Entry 9E1V (electron microscopy, 3.10 A resolution); this record covers chains A and I of the 11 polymer chains in the assembly.

[Chain A]
Molecule: Histone H3.2
Organism: Xenopus laevis
UniProt: P84233 (H32_XENLA); residues 0-135 here correspond to UniProt positions 1-136 (UniProt number = residue number + 1)
Amino-acid sequence (136 residues; numbered 0 to 135; the number before each row is that of its first residue; numbering starts at 0):
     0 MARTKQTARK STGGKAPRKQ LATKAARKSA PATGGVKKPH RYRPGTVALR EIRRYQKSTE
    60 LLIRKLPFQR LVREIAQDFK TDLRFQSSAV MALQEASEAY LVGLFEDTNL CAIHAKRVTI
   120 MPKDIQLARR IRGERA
Not modelled in the structure: 0-36, 134-135
UniProt features mapped onto this chain:
  - modified residue: Arg2 (Asymmetric dimethylarginine), Thr3 (Phosphothreonine), Lys4 (Allysine), Gln5 (5-glutamyl dopamine), Thr6 (Phosphothreonine), Arg8 (Citrulline), Lys9 (N6,N6,N6-trimethyllysine), Ser10 (ADP-ribosylserine), Thr11 (Phosphothreonine), Lys14 (N6-(2-hydroxyisobutyryl)lysine), Arg17 (Asymmetric dimethylarginine), Lys18 (N6-(2-hydroxyisobutyryl)lysine), Lys23 (N6-(2-hydroxyisobutyryl)lysine), Arg26 (Citrulline), Lys27 (N6,N6,N6-trimethyllysine), Ser28 (ADP-ribosylserine), Lys36 (N6,N6,N6-trimethyllysine), Lys37 (N6-methyllysine), Tyr41 (Phosphotyrosine), Lys56 (N6,N6,N6-trimethyllysine) and 8 more in UniProt
  - lipidation: Cys110 (S-palmitoyl cysteine)

[Chain I]
Molecule: 151-nt DNA strand
Organism: Homo sapiens
Sequence (151 nucleotides; row label = number of the first residue in the row; numbers below 1 keep their minus sign (DC-74 is residue -74)):
   -74 CACAGGATGT ATATATCTGA CACGTGCCTG GAGACTAGGG AGTAATCCCC TTGGCGGTTA
   -14 AAACGCGGGG GACAGCGCGT ACGTGCGTTT AAGCGGTGCT AGAGCTGTCT ACGACCAATT
    46 GAGCGGCCTC GGCACCGGGA TTCTCCAGGG C

[How chain A and chain I interact]
Contacting residue pairs (20; chain A residue first):
  Arg40(A) - DG8(I)  base contact
  Arg40(A) - DT9(I)  hydrogen bond to the base
  Arg40(A) - DG10(I)  hydrogen bond to the sugar
  Tyr41(A) - DT-67(I)  sugar contact
  Tyr41(A) - DG10(I)  hydrogen bond to the phosphate
  Arg42(A) - DT9(I)  phosphate contact
  Gly44(A) - DG8(I)  phosphate contact
  Gly44(A) - DT9(I)  hydrogen bond to the phosphate
  Thr45(A) - DT9(I)  phosphate contact
  Val46(A) - DT9(I)  hydrogen bond to the phosphate
  Val46(A) - DG10(I)  phosphate contact
  Ala47(A) - DT9(I)  hydrogen bond to the phosphate
  Arg49(A) - DG-66(I)  sugar contact
  Arg49(A) - DT-65(I)  salt bridge to the phosphate
  Arg63(A) - DA17(I)  phosphate contact
  Arg63(A) - DG18(I)  salt bridge to the phosphate
  Lys64(A) - DG18(I)  phosphate contact
  Leu65(A) - DA17(I)  phosphate contact
  Leu65(A) - DG18(I)  hydrogen bond to the phosphate
  Arg69(A) - DA17(I)  salt bridge to the phosphate
Also at the interface, not in a pair above, chain A (16 interface residues in all): His39, Pro43, Pro66, Arg83
Also at the interface, not in a pair above, chain I (9 interface residues in all): DA28

[Summary]
Chain A and chain I form an interface of 16 and 9 residues respectively; the contacts include 7 hydrogen bonds
and 3 salt bridges. Polar pairs include Arg40(A)-DT9(I), Arg40(A)-DG10(I) and Tyr41(A)-DG10(I).
Chain A is Histone H3.2 (Xenopus laevis) and chain I is a 151-nt DNA strand (Homo sapiens); the structure,
Snf2h bound nucleosome complex - ClassC2, was determined by electron microscopy together with 9E1L, 9E1M,
9E1N, 9E1O, 9E1P, 9E1Q and 4 further entries from the same study.
